Entry 7DUL (X-ray diffraction, 3.62 A resolution); this record covers chains A and T of the 23 polymer chains in the assembly.

[Chain A]
Molecule: 30S Ribosomal RNA rRNA
From: Thermus thermophilus HB8
Sequence (1522 nucleotides; each row starts with the number of its first residue; note: 42 numbers in that range are skipped by the numbering (no residue carries them; nothing is unmodelled there); a row labelled like 190A-190L holds insertion residues (190A, then the next letters in order); numbering starts at 0):
     0 UUUGUUGGAG AGUCUGAUCC UGGCUCAGGG UGAACGCUGG CGGCGUGCCU AAGACAUGCA
    60 AGUCGUGCGG G
    73 CCGCGGGGUU UU
    88 ACUCCG
    95 UGGUC
   101 AGCGGCGGAC GGGUGAGUAA CGCGUGGGU
  129A G
   130 ACCUACCCGG AAGAGGGGGA CAACCCGGGG AAACUCGGGC UAAUCCCCCA UGUGGACCCG
   190 C
190A-190L CCCUUGGGGUGU
   191 GUCCAAAGGG CUUU
   216 GCCCGCUUCC GGAUGGGCCC GCGUCCCAUC AGCUAGUUGG UGGGGUAAUG GCCCACCAAG
   276 GCGACGACGG GUAGCCGGUC UGAGAGGAUG GCCGGCCACA GGGGCACUGA GACACGGGCC
   336 CCACUCCUAC GGGAGGCAGC AGUUAGGAAU CUUCCGCAAU GGGCGCAAGC CUGACGGAGC
   396 GACGCCGCUU GGAGGAAGAA GCCCUUCGGG GUGUAAACUC CUGAA
   442 CCCGGGACGA AACCCCCGAC GA
   474 GGGGACUGAC GGUACCGGG
   494 GUAAUAGCGC CGGCCAACUC CGUGCCAGCA GCCGCGGUAA UACGGAGGGC GCGAGCGUUA
   554 CCCGGAUUCA CUGGGCGUAA AGGGCGUGUA GGCGGCCUGG GGCGUCCCAU GUGAAAGACC
   614 ACGGCUCAAC CGUGGGGGAG CGUGGGAUAC GCUCAGGCUA GACGGUGGGA GAGGGUGGUG
   674 GAAUUCCCGG AGUAGCGGUG AAAUGCGCAG AUACCGGGAG GAACGCCGAU GGCGAAGGCA
   734 GCCACCUGGU CCACCCGUGA CGCUGAGGCG CGAAAGCGUG GGGAGCAAAC CGGAUUAGAU
   794 ACCCGGGUAG UCCACGCCCU AAACGAUGCG CGCUAGGUCU CUGGGUCU
   848 CCUGGGGGCC GAAGCUAACG CGUUAAGCGC GCCGCCUGGG GAGUACGGCC GCAAGGCUGA
   908 AACUCAAAGG AAUUGACGGG GGCCCGCACA AGCGGUGGAG CAUGUGGUUU AAUUCGAAGX
   968 AACGCGAAGA ACCUUACCAG GCCUUGACAU GCUAGG
 1003A G
  1004 AACCCGGGUG AAAGCCUGGG GUGCCCC
1030A-1030D GCGA
  1031 GGGGAGCCCU AGCACAGGUG CUGCAUGGCC GUCGUCAGCU CGUGCCGUGA GGUGUUGGGU
  1091 UAAGUCCCGC AACGAGCGCA ACCCCCGCCG UUAGUUGCCA GCGGUUCGGC CGGGCACUCU
  1151 AACGGGACUG CCCGCGAAA
  1171 GCGGGAGGAA GGAGGGGACG ACGUCUGGUC AGCAUGGCCC UUACGGCCUG GGCGACACAC
  1231 GUGCUACAAU GCCCACUACA AAGCGAUGCC ACCCGGCAAC GGGGAGCUAA UCGCAAAAAG
  1291 GUGGGCCCAG UUCGGAUUGG GGUCUGCAAC CCGACCCCAU GAAGCCGGAA UCGCUAGUAA
  1351 UCGCGGAUCA G
 1361A C
  1362 CAUGCCGCGG UGAAUACGUU CCCGGGCCUU GUACACACXG CCXGUXACGC CAUGGGAGCG
  1422 GGCUCUACCC GAAGUCGCCG GG
  1446 AGCCUACGGG
  1459 CAGGCGCCGA GGGUAGGGCC CGUGACUGGG GCGAAGUCGU AACAAGGUAG CUGUACCGGA
  1519 AGGUGCGGCU GGAUCCACUC CUUUCU
Disordered / not traced: 0-4, 1534-1538
Modified positions: PSU (pseudouridine-5'-monophosphate) at position 516, 7MG (7N-methyl-8-hydroguanosine-5'-monophosphate) at position 527, M2G (N2-dimethylguanosine-5'-monophosphate) at position 966, 5MC (5-methylcytidine-5'-monophosphate) at position 967, 2MG (2N-methylguanosine-5'-monophosphate) at position 1207, 5MC (5-methylcytidine-5'-monophosphate) at position 1400, 4OC (4n,o2'-methylcytidine-5'-monophosphate) at position 1402, 5MC (5-methylcytidine-5'-monophosphate) at position 1404, 5MC (5-methylcytidine-5'-monophosphate) at position 1407, UR3 (3-methyluridine-5'-monophoshate) at position 1498, MA6 (6N-dimethyladenosine-5'-monophoshate) at position 1518, MA6 (6N-dimethyladenosine-5'-monophoshate) at position 1519, PSU (pseudouridine-5'-monophosphate) at position 1540, PSU (pseudouridine-5'-monophosphate) at position 1541
Bound ions: Mg2+ site 1 near G28 (its only coordinating residue here); Mg2+ site 2 near G38 (its only coordinating residue here); Mg2+ site 3 near C48 (its only coordinating residue here); Mg2+ site 4: A59, U387; Mg2+ site 5: G61, G105; Mg2+ site 6 near U98 (its only coordinating residue here); Mg2+ site 7: G107, G326; Mg2+ site 8: A109, G331; Mg2+ site 9 near G111 (its only coordinating residue here); Mg2+ site 10 near G117 (its only coordinating residue here); Mg2+ site 11: C121, G124, U125; Mg2+ site 12 near A149 (its only coordinating residue here); 90 more Mg2+ sites not listed
Ligand contacts: Sisomicin (SIS; (1S,2S,3R,4S,6R)-4,6-diamino-3-{[(2S,3R)-3-amino-6-(aminomethyl)-3,4-dihydro-2H-pyran-2-yl]oxy}-2-hydroxycyclohexyl 3-deoxy-4-C-methyl-3-(methylamino)-beta-L-arabinopyranoside): 5MC_1404, G1405, U1406, 5MC_1407, A1408, C1409, G1491, A1492, A1493, G1494, U1495

[Chain T]
Protein: 30S ribosomal protein S20
From: Thermus thermophilus HB8
UniProtKB: P80380 (RS20_THET8); numbering as in UniProt (aligned over 1-106)
Sequence (106 residues; row label = number of the first residue in the row):
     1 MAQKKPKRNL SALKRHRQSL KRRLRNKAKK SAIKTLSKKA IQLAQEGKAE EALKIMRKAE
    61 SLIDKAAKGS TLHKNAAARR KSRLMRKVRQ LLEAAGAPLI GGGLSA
Disordered / not traced: 1-7

[Interface between chain A and chain T]
Contacting residue pairs (100):
  G61(A) / Leu-10(T)  phosphate contact
  G102(A) / Arg-17(T)  salt bridge to the phosphate
  C103(A) / Lys-14(T)  phosphate contact
  C103(A) / Arg-17(T)  salt bridge to the phosphate
  C103(A) / Lys-21(T)  phosphate contact
  G104(A) / Lys-14(T)  hydrogen bond to the base
  G104(A) / Gln-18(T)  phosphate contact
  G104(A) / Lys-21(T)  salt bridge to the phosphate
  G105(A) / Arg-22(T)  salt bridge to the phosphate
  C106(A) / Arg-15(T)  base contact
  G107(A) / Arg-15(T)  hydrogen bond to the base
  G108(A) / Arg-15(T)  base contact
  C132(A) / Lys-74(T)  hydrogen bond to the phosphate
  U133(A) / Lys-74(T)  salt bridge to the phosphate
  C174(A) / Arg-25(T)  sugar contact
  C175(A) / Arg-25(T)  hydrogen bond to the sugar
  C176(A) / Lys-29(T)  salt bridge to the phosphate
  C177(A) / Lys-65(T)  salt bridge to the phosphate
  C178(A) / Lys-65(T)  salt bridge to the phosphate
  A185(A) / Glu-60(T)  base contact
  A185(A) / Ala-78(T)  sugar contact
  A185(A) / Lys-81(T)  hydrogen bond to the base
  C186(A) / Ala-78(T)  sugar contact
  C186(A) / Lys-81(T)  sugar contact
  C186(A) / Ser-82(T)  hydrogen bond to the phosphate
  C186(A) / Met-85(T)  hydrogen bond to the sugar
  C187(A) / Ser-82(T)  hydrogen bond to the phosphate
  C187(A) / Met-85(T)  sugar contact
  C187(A) / Arg-86(T)  sugar contact
  C187(A) / Arg-89(T)  hydrogen bond to the sugar
  C187(A) / Leu-104(T)  base contact
  C187(A) / Ser-105(T)  hydrogen bond to the base
  C188(A) / Arg-89(T)  sugar contact
  C188(A) / Ser-105(T)  base contact
  C188(A) / Ala-106(T)  sugar contact
  U190L(A) / Ser-105(T)  hydrogen bond to the base
  U190L(A) / Ala-106(T)  base contact
  G191(A) / Gly-101(T)  hydrogen bond to the sugar
  G191(A) / Gly-102(T)  hydrogen bond to the sugar
  G191(A) / Gly-103(T)  hydrogen bond to the base
  G191(A) / Leu-104(T)  hydrogen bond to the sugar
  G191(A) / Ser-105(T)  hydrogen bond to the base
  U192(A) / Arg-57(T)  sugar contact
  U192(A) / Glu-60(T)  hydrogen bond to the sugar
  U192(A) / Gly-102(T)  sugar contact
  U192(A) / Gly-103(T)  sugar contact
  C193(A) / Glu-60(T)  sugar contact
  C193(A) / Ser-61(T)  hydrogen bond to the phosphate
  C193(A) / Asp-64(T)  hydrogen bond to the sugar
  C194(A) / Ser-61(T)  hydrogen bond to the phosphate
  C194(A) / Asp-64(T)  sugar contact
  C194(A) / Lys-65(T)  salt bridge to the phosphate
  C194(A) / Lys-68(T)  hydrogen bond to the sugar
  A195(A) / Lys-65(T)  phosphate contact
  A195(A) / Lys-68(T)  hydrogen bond to the sugar
  U223(A) / Lys-68(T)  sugar contact
  G258(A) / Arg-86(T)  salt bridge to the phosphate
  G259(A) / Arg-83(T)  salt bridge to the phosphate
  G259(A) / Lys-87(T)  salt bridge to the phosphate
  G260(A) / Arg-80(T)  salt bridge to the phosphate
  G260(A) / Arg-83(T)  hydrogen bond to the base
  U261(A) / Arg-79(T)  salt bridge to the phosphate
  U261(A) / Arg-80(T)  salt bridge to the phosphate
  U261(A) / Arg-83(T)  base contact
  A262(A) / Lys-74(T)  sugar contact
  A262(A) / Asn-75(T)  hydrogen bond to the phosphate
  A262(A) / Ala-76(T)  phosphate contact
  A263(A) / Asn-75(T)  phosphate contact
  A263(A) / Arg-79(T)  salt bridge to the phosphate
  C322(A) / Ser-19(T)  hydrogen bond to the base
  C322(A) / Arg-23(T)  sugar contact
  U323(A) / Ser-19(T)  hydrogen bond to the sugar
  U323(A) / Arg-22(T)  phosphate contact
  U323(A) / Arg-23(T)  phosphate contact
  U323(A) / Asn-26(T)  phosphate contact
  G324(A) / Arg-22(T)  salt bridge to the phosphate
  G324(A) / Asn-26(T)  hydrogen bond to the phosphate
  G324(A) / Ser-70(T)  hydrogen bond to the phosphate
  A325(A) / Ser-70(T)  phosphate contact
  A325(A) / Lys-74(T)  sugar contact
  G332(A) / Leu-10(T)  phosphate contact
  G332(A) / His-16(T)  sugar contact
  G333(A) / His-16(T)  sugar contact
  A349(A) / Arg-8(T)  sugar contact
  U1436(A) / Arg-23(T)  salt bridge to the phosphate
  C1437(A) / Lys-34(T)  salt bridge to the phosphate
  G1438(A) / Lys-34(T)  salt bridge to the phosphate
  C1439(A) / Lys-38(T)  salt bridge to the phosphate
  G1453(A) / Leu-36(T)  sugar contact
  G1453(A) / Lys-39(T)  hydrogen bond to the phosphate
  G1454(A) / Thr-35(T)  phosphate contact
  G1454(A) / Leu-36(T)  sugar contact
  G1454(A) / Lys-39(T)  salt bridge to the phosphate
  G1455(A) / Ala-28(T)  sugar contact
  G1455(A) / Ser-31(T)  phosphate contact
  G1455(A) / Thr-35(T)  hydrogen bond to the phosphate
  C1459(A) / Lys-27(T)  salt bridge to the phosphate
  C1459(A) / Ala-28(T)  phosphate contact
  C1459(A) / Ser-31(T)  hydrogen bond to the phosphate
  A1460(A) / Lys-27(T)  salt bridge to the phosphate
Other interface residues (no listed pair), chain A (49 interface residues in all): C150
Other interface residues (no listed pair), chain T (52 interface residues in all): Ala-12, Ala-32, Lys-58, His-73

[In short]
Chain A and chain T form an interface of 49 and 52 residues respectively; the contacts include 31 hydrogen
bonds and 24 salt bridges. Polar contacts include G104(A)/Lys-14(T), G107(A)/Arg-15(T) and A185(A)/Lys-81(T).
Bound to chain A: Sisomicin.
Chain A is 30S Ribosomal RNA rRNA and chain T is 30S ribosomal protein S20, both from Thermus thermophilus
HB8; the structure, Crystal structure of the Thermus thermophilus (HB8) 30S ribosomal subunit with mRNA and
cognate transfer RNA ..., was determined by X-ray diffraction.
